4EL0 - chain A; structure by X-ray diffraction, 2.40 A resolution.

Chain A:
Protein: Glycogen phosphorylase, muscle form
From: Oryctolagus cuniculus
Notes: EC 2.4.1.1
UniProtKB: P00489 (PYGM_RABIT); residues 12-836 here correspond to UniProt positions 13-837 (UniProt number = residue number + 1)
Amino-acid sequence (825 residues; numbered 12 to 836; the number before each row is that of its first residue):
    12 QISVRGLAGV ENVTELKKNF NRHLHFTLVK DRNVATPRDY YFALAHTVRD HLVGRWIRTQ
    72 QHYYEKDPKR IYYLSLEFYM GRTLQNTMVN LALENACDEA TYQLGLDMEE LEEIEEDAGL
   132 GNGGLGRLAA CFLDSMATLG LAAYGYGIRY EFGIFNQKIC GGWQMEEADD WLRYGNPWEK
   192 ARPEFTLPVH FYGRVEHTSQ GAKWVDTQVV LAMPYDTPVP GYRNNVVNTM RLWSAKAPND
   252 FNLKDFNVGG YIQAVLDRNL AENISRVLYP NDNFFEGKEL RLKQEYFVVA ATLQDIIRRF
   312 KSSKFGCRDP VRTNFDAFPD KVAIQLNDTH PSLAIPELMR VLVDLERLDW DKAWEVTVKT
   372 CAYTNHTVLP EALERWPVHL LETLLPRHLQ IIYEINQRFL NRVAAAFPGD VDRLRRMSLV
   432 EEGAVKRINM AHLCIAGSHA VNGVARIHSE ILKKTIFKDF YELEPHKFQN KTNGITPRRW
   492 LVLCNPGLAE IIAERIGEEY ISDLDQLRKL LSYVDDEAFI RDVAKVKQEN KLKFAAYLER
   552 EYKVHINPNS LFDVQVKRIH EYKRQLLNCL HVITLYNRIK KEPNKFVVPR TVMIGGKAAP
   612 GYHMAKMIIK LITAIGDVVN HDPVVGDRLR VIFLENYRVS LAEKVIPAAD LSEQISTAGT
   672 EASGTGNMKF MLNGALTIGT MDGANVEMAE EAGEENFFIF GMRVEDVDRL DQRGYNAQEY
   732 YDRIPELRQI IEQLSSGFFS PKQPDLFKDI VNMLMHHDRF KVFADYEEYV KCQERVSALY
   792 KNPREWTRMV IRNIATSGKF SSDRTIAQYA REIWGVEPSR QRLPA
Disordered / not traced: 255-260, 315-323
Modified / non-standard residues: Lys-680 ((2S)-2-amino-6-[[3-hydroxy-2-methyl-5-(phosphonooxymethyl)pyridin-4-yl]methylideneamino]hexanoic acid; LLP)
Small-molecule neighbours: D1K (3-(beta-D-glucopyranosyl)-6-propylfuro[2,3-d]pyrimidin-2(3H)-one): Gly-134, Gly-135, Leu-136, Leu-139, Asp-283, Asn-284, Asp-339, Thr-340, His-341, His-377, Thr-378, Ala-383, Glu-385, Val-455, Asn-484, Tyr-573, Glu-672, Ala-673, Ser-674, Gly-675, Thr-676, Lys-680

Overview:
Chain A binds compound D1K.
Chain A is Glycogen phosphorylase, muscle form (Oryctolagus cuniculus); the structure, Crystal structure of
GPb in complex with DK16, was determined by X-ray diffraction, deposited together with 4EJ2, 4EKE, 4EKY and
4EL5.
